Entry 5W3O (electron microscopy, 3.01 A resolution); this record covers chains A and B of the 5 polymer chains in the assembly.

== Chain A ==
Name: viral protein 1
Source organism: Human rhinovirus 14
Reference sequence: P03303 (POLG_HRV14); residues 1-289 here correspond to UniProt positions 568-856 (UniProt number = residue number + 567)
Sequence (289 residues; numbered 1 to 289; the number before each row is that of its first residue):
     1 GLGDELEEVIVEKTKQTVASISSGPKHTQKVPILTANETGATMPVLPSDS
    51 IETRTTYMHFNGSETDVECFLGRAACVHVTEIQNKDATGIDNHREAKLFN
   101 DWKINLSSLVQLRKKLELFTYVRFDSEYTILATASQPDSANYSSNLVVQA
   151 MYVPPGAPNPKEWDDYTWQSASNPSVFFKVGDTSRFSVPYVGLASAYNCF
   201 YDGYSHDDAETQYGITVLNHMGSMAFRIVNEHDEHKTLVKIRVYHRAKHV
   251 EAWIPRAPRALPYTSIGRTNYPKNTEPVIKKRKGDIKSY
Not modelled in the structure: 1-60
UniProt features mapped onto this chain:
  - site: Tyr289 (Cleavage)
From the paper describing this entry:
  - conformationally variable residues (order/disorder transition): Gly1 to Phe60

== Chain B ==
Name: viral protein 3
Source organism: Human rhinovirus 14
Reference sequence: P03303 (POLG_HRV14); residues 1-236 here correspond to UniProt positions 332-567 (UniProt number = residue number + 331)
Sequence (236 residues; row label = number of the first residue in the row):
     1 GLPTTTLPGSGQFLTTDDRQSPSALPNYEPTPRIHIPGKVHNLLEIIQVD
    51 TLIPMNNTHTKDEVNSYLIPLNANRQNEQVFGTNLFIGDGVFKTTLLGEI
   101 VQYYTHWSGSLRFSLMYTGPALSSAKLILAYTPPGARGPQDRREAMLGTH
   151 VVWDIGLQSTIVMTIPWTSGVQFRYTDPDTYTSAGFLSCWYQTSLILPPE
   201 TTGQVYLLSFISACPDFKLRLMKDTQTISQTVALTE
Not modelled in the structure: 1-2, 172-181, 228-236
UniProt features mapped onto this chain:
  - region: Ala233 to Glu236 (Amphipathic alpha-helix)

== How chain A and chain B interact ==
Residue-residue contacts - 121 pairs, chain A then chain B:
  Asn61(A) - Lys218(B)
  Gly62(A) - Asn42(B)  hydrogen bond (backbone-side chain)
  Glu64(A) - Tyr104(B)  hydrogen bond (backbone-side chain)
  Glu64(A) - Arg220(B)
  Glu64(A) - Leu221(B)  hydrogen bond (side chain-backbone)
  Glu64(A) - Met222(B)  hydrogen bond (side chain-backbone)
  Thr65(A) - Asn42(B)  hydrogen bond
  Thr65(A) - Leu43(B)  hydrogen bond (backbone-backbone)
  Thr65(A) - Leu44(B)
  Thr65(A) - Tyr104(B)  hydrogen bond (backbone-side chain)
  Thr65(A) - Leu219(B)
  Asp66(A) - His41(B)
  Asp66(A) - Asn42(B)  hydrogen bond
  Val67(A) - Val40(B)
  Val67(A) - His41(B)  hydrogen bond (backbone-backbone)
  Phe70(A) - Leu43(B)  hydrophobic
  Phe70(A) - Tyr103(B)  hydrophobic
  Phe70(A) - Tyr104(B)
  Phe70(A) - Met222(B)
  Arg73(A) - Met222(B)  hydrogen bond
  Ala74(A) - Thr15(B)
  Gln111(A) - Gln226(B)  hydrogen bond
  Lys114(A) - Tyr103(B)
  Lys115(A) - Tyr103(B)
  Lys115(A) - Met222(B)
  Phe119(A) - Val40(B)  hydrophobic
  Phe119(A) - Leu43(B)  hydrophobic
  Tyr121(A) - Ile36(B)  hydrophobic
  Arg123(A) - Thr31(B)  hydrogen bond (side chain-backbone)
  Arg123(A) - Pro32(B)
  Arg123(A) - Arg33(B)
  Glu127(A) - Arg19(B)
  Glu127(A) - Ser21(B)  hydrogen bond
  Thr129(A) - Phe13(B)
  Tyr152(A) - Leu25(B)  hydrophobic
  Pro174(A) - Ala24(B)
  Arg185(A) - Phe13(B)
  Arg185(A) - Asp17(B)
  Arg185(A) - Arg19(B)  hydrogen bond (side chain-backbone)
  Arg185(A) - Ser21(B)  hydrogen bond
  Arg185(A) - Pro22(B)
  Phe186(A) - Ser21(B)
  Phe186(A) - Pro22(B)
  Phe186(A) - Ala24(B)  hydrophobic
  Ser187(A) - Ser21(B)
  Ser187(A) - Pro22(B)  hydrogen bond (backbone-backbone)
  Ser187(A) - Ser23(B)
  Ser187(A) - Ala24(B)  hydrogen bond (backbone-backbone)
  Val188(A) - Ala24(B)  hydrophobic
  Pro189(A) - Leu25(B)
  Pro189(A) - Tyr28(B)  hydrophobic
  Tyr190(A) - Tyr28(B)
  Tyr190(A) - Pro30(B)
  Tyr190(A) - Thr31(B)
  Val191(A) - Leu25(B)  hydrophobic
  Val191(A) - Tyr28(B)
  Gly192(A) - Thr31(B)  hydrogen bond (backbone-side chain)
  Leu193(A) - Thr31(B)
  Ala194(A) - Thr31(B)
  Ser195(A) - Pro32(B)  hydrogen bond (side chain-backbone)
  Ser195(A) - Ile34(B)
  Tyr244(A) - Phe13(B)  hydrophobic
  Arg246(A) - Asp18(B)  salt bridge
  Arg246(A) - Arg19(B)  hydrogen bond (side chain-backbone)
  Glu251(A) - Arg33(B)  salt bridge
  Glu251(A) - Lys39(B)  salt bridge
  Ala252(A) - Lys39(B)
  Ala252(A) - Val40(B)  hydrogen bond (backbone-backbone)
  Trp253(A) - Ile36(B)  hydrogen bond (side chain-backbone)
  Trp253(A) - Pro37(B)
  Trp253(A) - Gly38(B)
  Trp253(A) - Lys39(B)
  Ile254(A) - Pro37(B)
  Ile254(A) - Gly38(B)  hydrogen bond (backbone-backbone)
  Pro255(A) - Val40(B)
  Pro255(A) - Ile46(B)  hydrophobic
  Pro258(A) - Leu96(B)
  Pro258(A) - Glu99(B)
  Pro277(A) - Thr60(B)
  Pro277(A) - Lys61(B)
  Pro277(A) - Asp62(B)
  Val278(A) - Asp62(B)  hydrogen bond (backbone-side chain)
  Val278(A) - Thr94(B)
  Ile279(A) - Pro54(B)  hydrophobic
  Ile279(A) - Asn57(B)
  Ile279(A) - Asp62(B)  hydrogen bond (backbone-side chain)
  Ile279(A) - Ser66(B)
  Ile279(A) - Tyr67(B)
  Ile279(A) - Thr94(B)
  Lys280(A) - Asn57(B)  hydrogen bond (backbone-side chain)
  Lys280(A) - Asp89(B)  salt bridge
  Lys280(A) - Gly90(B)
  Lys280(A) - Lys93(B)
  Lys281(A) - Asn57(B)
  Lys281(A) - Thr58(B)
  Lys281(A) - His59(B)
  Arg282(A) - Met55(B)  hydrogen bond (side chain-backbone)
  Arg282(A) - Asn57(B)
  Arg282(A) - Gly82(B)  hydrogen bond (side chain-backbone)
  Arg282(A) - Thr83(B)
  Arg282(A) - Val91(B)
  Ile286(A) - Met55(B)
  Ile286(A) - Asn56(B)
  Ile286(A) - Thr58(B)
  Ile286(A) - Pro70(B)
  Ile286(A) - Val80(B)
  Ile286(A) - Phe81(B)
  Ile286(A) - Gly82(B)  hydrogen bond (backbone-backbone)
  Lys287(A) - Gln79(B)  hydrogen bond (backbone-side chain)
  Lys287(A) - Val80(B)
  Lys287(A) - Gly82(B)
  Ser288(A) - Gly82(B)
  Tyr289(A) - Gln79(B)  hydrogen bond
  Tyr289(A) - Gly82(B)
  Tyr289(A) - Thr83(B)
  Tyr289(A) - Asn84(B)
  Tyr289(A) - Gly138(B)
  Tyr289(A) - Pro139(B)  hydrogen bond (side chain-backbone)
  Tyr289(A) - Phe186(B)  hydrophobic
  Tyr289(A) - Ser188(B)  hydrogen bond
  Tyr289(A) - Trp190(B)
Also at the interface, not in a pair above, chain A (54 interface residues in all): Cys69, Leu118, Pro154, Ala196, Arg256, Asp285
Also at the interface, not in a pair above, chain B (68 interface residues in all): Gln20, Ile69, Ile100, Thr225

== Summary ==
54 residues of chain A face 68 of chain B across their interface, with 33 hydrogen bonds and 4 salt bridges.
Polar contacts include Arg246(A)-Asp18(B), Glu251(A)-Arg33(B) and Glu251(A)-Lys39(B). The paper reports
conformational variability at Gly1(A).
Chain A is viral protein 1 and chain B is viral protein 3, both from Human rhinovirus 14; the structure,
CryoEM structure of rhinovirus B14 in complex with C5 Fab (33 degrees Celsius, molar ratio 1:3 ..., was
determined by electron microscopy (same publication as 5W3E, 5W3L and 5W3M).
